8GF5 - chains A and C of the 7 polymer chains in the assembly; structure by electron microscopy, 3.00 A resolution.

Chain A:
Molecule: Methyl-coenzyme M reductase subunit alpha
Organism: Methanosarcina acetivorans C2A
Notes: EC 2.8.4.1
UniProtKB: Q8THH1 (MCRA_METAC); residue numbers follow UniProt; this construct covers 1-570
Amino-acid sequence (570 residues; each row starts with the number of its first residue):
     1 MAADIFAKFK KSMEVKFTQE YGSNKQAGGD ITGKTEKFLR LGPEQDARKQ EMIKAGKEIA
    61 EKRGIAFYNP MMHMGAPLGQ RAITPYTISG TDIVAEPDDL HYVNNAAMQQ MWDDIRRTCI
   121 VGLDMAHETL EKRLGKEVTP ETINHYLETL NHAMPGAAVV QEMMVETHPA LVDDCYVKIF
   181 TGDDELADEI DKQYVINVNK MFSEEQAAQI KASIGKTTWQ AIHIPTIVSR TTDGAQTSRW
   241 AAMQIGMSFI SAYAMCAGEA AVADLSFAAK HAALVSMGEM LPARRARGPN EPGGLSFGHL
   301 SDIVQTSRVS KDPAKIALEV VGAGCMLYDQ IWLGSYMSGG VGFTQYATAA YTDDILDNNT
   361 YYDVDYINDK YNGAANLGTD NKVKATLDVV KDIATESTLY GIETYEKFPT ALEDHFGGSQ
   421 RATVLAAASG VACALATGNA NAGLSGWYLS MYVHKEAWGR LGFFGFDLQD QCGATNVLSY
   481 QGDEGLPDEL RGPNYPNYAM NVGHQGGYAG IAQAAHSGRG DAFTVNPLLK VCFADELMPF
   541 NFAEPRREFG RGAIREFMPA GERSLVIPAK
Unresolved in the structure: 1, 158-165, 570
Modified / non-standard residues: His271 (N1-methylated histidine; MHS); Arg285 (5-methyl-arginine; AGM); Cys472 (S-methylcysteine; SMC)
Residues lining bound ligands:
  - 1-thioethanesulfonic acid (COM): Tyr346, Phe463, Phe464
  - factor 430 (F43): Gly339, Gly340, Val341, Gly342, Phe343, Thr344, Gln345, Tyr346, Phe416, Gly417, Ser419, Gln420, Gly462, Phe463
  - Coenzyme B (TP7): Arg284, Met337, Ser338, Phe343, Phe463, Ala499, Met500, Asn501, Val502
What the authors report for this chain:
  - post-translational modification sites: His271, Arg285, Gly465, Asp470, Cys472

Chain C:
Molecule: Methyl-coenzyme M reductase subunit beta
Organism: Methanosarcina acetivorans C2A
UniProtKB: Q8THG7 (Q8THG7_METAC); residues 1-434 here = UniProt positions 1-434
Amino-acid sequence (434 residues; numbered 1 to 434; the number before each row is that of its first residue):
     1 MSDTVDIYDD RGKLLESNVD IMSLAPTRNA AIKKIILDTK RSVAVSLAGI QGALASGKMG
    61 GKGRQILGRG LNYDLVGNAD AIAENVKNLV QVDEGDDTSV KVIKGGKSLL IQAPSSRIAA
   121 GADYMSATTV GAAAVTQTII DMFGTDMYDA PIAKSAVWGS YPQTMDLMGG NVQGVLSIPQ
   181 NNEGLGFSLR NIMANHIAAI TSRGAMNAAA LSSIYEQSGI FEMGGAVGMF ERHQLLGLAC
   241 QGLNANNVVY DIVKENGKDG TIGTVIESIV GRAVEDGVIS VDKTAPSGYK FYKANDVPMW
   301 NAYAAAGTLA ATFVNCGAGR AAQNVSSTLL YFNDILEKET GLPGCDYGKV QGVAVGFSFF
   361 SHSIYGGGGP GVFNGNHVVT RHSRGFAIPC VCAAVALDAG TQMFTIESTS GLIGDVFGSI
   421 EEFRQPIKAV AGAL
Unresolved in the structure: 1-2, 432-434
Residues lining bound ligands:
  - 1-thioethanesulfonic acid (COM): Phe359, Ser363, Tyr365
  - factor 430 (F43): Ser363, Ile364, Tyr365
  - Coenzyme B (TP7): Phe359, Phe360, Tyr365, Gly366, Gly367, His377, Val378, Val379

Chain A / chain C interface:
Residue-residue contacts (52; chain A residue first):
  Pro282(A) - Asn182(C)
  Pro282(A) - Glu183(C)
  Ala283(A) - Asn181(C)
  Ala283(A) - Glu183(C)
  Arg284(A) - Glu183(C)
  Arg284(A) - His377(C)
  Arg284(A) - Val378(C)
  Arg285(A) - Glu183(C)
  Arg285(A) - Val378(C)
  Ser338(A) - Tyr365(C)
  Phe343(A) - Tyr365(C)
  Lys455(A) - Asp334(C)  salt bridge
  Lys455(A) - Lys338(C)
  Lys455(A) - Gln351(C)
  Glu456(A) - Lys338(C)  salt bridge
  Phe464(A) - Val355(C)
  Phe464(A) - Ser358(C)
  Phe464(A) - Phe359(C)  hydrophobic
  Phe464(A) - His362(C)
  Gly465(A) - Val355(C)
  Gly465(A) - Phe359(C)
  Asp467(A) - Val355(C)
  Leu468(A) - Gly352(C)
  Leu468(A) - Val355(C)
  Leu468(A) - Gly356(C)
  Leu468(A) - Val379(C)
  Leu468(A) - His382(C)
  Gln471(A) - Tyr347(C)
  Gln471(A) - Gly348(C)
  Gln471(A) - Gln351(C)  hydrogen bond
  Gln471(A) - Gly352(C)
  Cys472(A) - Gly348(C)
  Cys472(A) - Lys349(C)
  Cys472(A) - His382(C)
  Thr475(A) - Tyr347(C)
  Thr475(A) - Lys349(C)
  Asn476(A) - Lys349(C)  hydrogen bond
  Tyr480(A) - Met229(C)
  Tyr480(A) - Phe230(C)
  Gln481(A) - Phe230(C)
  Asp483(A) - Met223(C)
  Asp483(A) - Arg381(C)  salt bridge
  Glu484(A) - Lys349(C)  salt bridge
  Glu484(A) - Arg384(C)
  Pro496(A) - Arg381(C)
  Pro496(A) - His382(C)  hydrogen bond (backbone-side chain)
  Asn497(A) - His382(C)
  Ala499(A) - Val378(C)  hydrophobic
  Met500(A) - Phe360(C)  hydrophobic
  Met500(A) - Val378(C)
  Met500(A) - Val379(C)  hydrophobic
  Met500(A) - His382(C)
Other interface residues (no listed pair), chain A (26 interface residues in all): Phe463, Asn501
Other interface residues (no listed pair), chain C (28 interface residues in all): Gln180, Val353

Summary:
26 residues of chain A face 28 of chain C across their interface; the contacts include 3 hydrogen bonds and 4
salt bridges. Polar pairs include Lys455(A)-Asp334(C), Glu456(A)-Lys338(C) and Asp483(A)-Arg381(C).
1-thioethanesulfonic acid, factor 430 and Coenzyme B are bound between chain A and chain C. The paper reports
modification sites His271(A), Arg285(A) and Gly465(A) among others.
Here chain A is Methyl-coenzyme M reductase subunit alpha and chain C is Methyl-coenzyme M reductase subunit
beta, both from Methanosarcina acetivorans C2A. Entry 8GF5 (McrD binds asymmetrically to methyl-coenzyme M
reductase improving active site accessibility during assembly) was determined by electron microscopy together
with 8GF6 from the same study.
